Entry 8S2F (X-ray diffraction, 2.70 A resolution); this record covers chains AAA and BBB.

[Chain AAA (and BBB)]
Molecule: Lipoprotein, putative
From: Borreliella burgdorferi B31
Notes: chain BBB of this document is another copy of the same molecule, construct and numbering; everything in this record applies to it too
UniProtKB: O50692 (O50692_BORBU); residues 131-312 here = UniProt positions 131-312
Sequence (186 residues; row label = number of the first residue in the row):
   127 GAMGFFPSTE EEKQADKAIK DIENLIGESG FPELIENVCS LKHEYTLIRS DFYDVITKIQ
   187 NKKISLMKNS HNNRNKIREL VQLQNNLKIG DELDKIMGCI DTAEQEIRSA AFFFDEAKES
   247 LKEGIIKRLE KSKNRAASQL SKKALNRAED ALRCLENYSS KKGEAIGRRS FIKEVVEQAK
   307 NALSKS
Not modelled in the structure: 127-131, 312 (chain BBB: 127-129, 311-312)
Construct notes: expression tag (127-130)

[Chain AAA / chain BBB interface]
Pairs across the interface - 44 pairs, chain AAA then chain BBB:
  Pro158(AAA) - His169(BBB)  hydrogen bond (backbone-side chain)
  Pro158(AAA) - Thr172(BBB)
  Pro158(AAA) - Leu173(BBB)  hydrophobic
  Glu162(AAA) - His169(BBB)
  Cys165(AAA) - Cys165(BBB)  disulfide
  Lys168(AAA) - Glu230(BBB)  salt bridge
  Lys168(AAA) - Arg234(BBB)
  Thr172(AAA) - Pro158(BBB)
  Thr172(AAA) - Ile161(BBB)
  Arg175(AAA) - Phe238(BBB)
  Arg175(AAA) - Asp241(BBB)  salt bridge
  Tyr179(AAA) - Asp241(BBB)
  Tyr179(AAA) - Glu245(BBB)
  Ile182(AAA) - Glu245(BBB)
  Gln186(AAA) - Glu245(BBB)  hydrogen bond (side chain-backbone)
  Gln186(AAA) - Lys248(BBB)
  Gln186(AAA) - Glu249(BBB)  hydrogen bond
  Asn187(AAA) - Lys248(BBB)  hydrogen bond
  Lys189(AAA) - Ile252(BBB)
  Ile190(AAA) - Phe131(BBB)
  Ile190(AAA) - Ile252(BBB)  hydrophobic
  Ile190(AAA) - Leu255(BBB)  hydrophobic
  Met193(AAA) - Phe131(BBB)
  Lys194(AAA) - Phe131(BBB)
  Gln210(AAA) - Glu249(BBB)
  Lys214(AAA) - Glu245(BBB)  salt bridge
  Met223(AAA) - Arg234(BBB)
  Asp227(AAA) - Arg234(BBB)  salt bridge
  Glu230(AAA) - Lys168(BBB)  salt bridge
  Glu230(AAA) - Glu230(BBB)
  Arg234(AAA) - Lys168(BBB)
  Arg234(AAA) - Met223(BBB)  hydrogen bond
  Arg234(AAA) - Asp227(BBB)  salt bridge
  Ala237(AAA) - Arg175(BBB)
  Asp241(AAA) - Tyr179(BBB)
  Lys244(AAA) - Thr183(BBB)
  Glu245(AAA) - Ile182(BBB)
  Glu245(AAA) - Gln186(BBB)  hydrogen bond (backbone-side chain)
  Lys248(AAA) - Thr183(BBB)
  Lys248(AAA) - Gln186(BBB)
  Lys248(AAA) - Asn187(BBB)  hydrogen bond
  Glu249(AAA) - Gln186(BBB)
  Ile252(AAA) - Lys189(BBB)
  Leu255(AAA) - Ile190(BBB)  hydrophobic
Also at the interface, not in a pair above, chain AAA (34 interface residues in all): Ile161, His169, Tyr171, Thr183, Ile251, Glu256
Also at the interface, not in a pair above, chain BBB (33 interface residues in all): Ser176, Met193, Gln210, Ala237, Lys244, Ile251
Disulfides between the chains: Cys165(AAA)-Cys165(BBB)

[Summary]
34 residues of chain AAA face 33 of chain BBB across their interface; the contacts include 1 disulfide bond, 7
hydrogen bonds and 6 salt bridges. Polar contacts include Lys168(AAA)-Glu230(BBB), Arg175(AAA)-Asp241(BBB) and
Lys214(AAA)-Glu245(BBB).
Chain AAA and chain BBB are both Lipoprotein, putative (Borreliella burgdorferi B31); the structure, Crystal
structure of Borrelia burgdorferi paralogous family 12 outer surface protein BBH37, was determined by X-ray
diffraction, deposited together with 8S2P.
